PDB entry 4NX0 | X-ray diffraction, 2.28 A resolution | chains A and C of the 4 polymer chains in the assembly

Chain A (and C):
Molecule: Abp, a GH27 beta-L-arabinopyranosidase
Organism: Geobacillus stearothermophilus
Notes: chain C of this document is another copy of the same molecule, construct and numbering; everything in this record applies to it too
Sequence (448 residues; row label = number of the first residue in the row):
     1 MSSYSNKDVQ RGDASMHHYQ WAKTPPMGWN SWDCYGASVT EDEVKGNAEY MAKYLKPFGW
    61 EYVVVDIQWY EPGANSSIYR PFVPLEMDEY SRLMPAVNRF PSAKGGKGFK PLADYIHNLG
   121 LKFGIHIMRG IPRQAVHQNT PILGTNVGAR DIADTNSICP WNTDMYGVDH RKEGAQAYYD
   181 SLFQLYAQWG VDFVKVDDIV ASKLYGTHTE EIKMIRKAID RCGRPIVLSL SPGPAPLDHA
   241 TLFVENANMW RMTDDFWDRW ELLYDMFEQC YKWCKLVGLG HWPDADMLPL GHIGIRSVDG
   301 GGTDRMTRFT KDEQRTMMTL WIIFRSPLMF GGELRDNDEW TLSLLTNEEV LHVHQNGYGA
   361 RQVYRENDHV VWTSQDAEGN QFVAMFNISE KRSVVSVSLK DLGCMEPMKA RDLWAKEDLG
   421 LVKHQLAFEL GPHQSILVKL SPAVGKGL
Disordered / not traced: 1-14, 445-448 (chain C: 1-13, 445-448)

How chain A and chain C interact:
Residue-residue contacts - 34 pairs, chain A then chain C:
  P81(A) with R150(C); T155(C)
  F82(A) with V136(C), hydrophobic; R150(C), hydrogen bond (backbone-side chain); D154(C); T155(C); Y166(C), hydrophobic
  R133(A) with Y166(C), hydrogen bond
  V136(A) with F82(C), hydrophobic
  H137(A) with F82(C); H137(C)
  R150(A) with P81(C); F82(C), hydrogen bond (side chain-backbone); V83(C); P84(C)
  A153(A) with F82(C), hydrophobic
  D154(A) with F82(C)
  T155(A) with P81(C); F82(C); T163(C)
  N156(A) with I158(C); P160(C); L204(C)
  I158(A) with N156(C); Y205(C)
  P160(A) with N156(C)
  T163(A) with T155(C)
  Y166(A) with F82(C), hydrophobic; R133(C), hydrogen bond; Y166(C)
  L204(A) with N156(C); Y205(C)
  Y205(A) with I158(C); L204(C)
Interface residues without a listed pair, chain A (17 interface residues in all): V83
Interface residues without a listed pair, chain C (18 interface residues in all): A153

In short:
17 residues of chain A and 18 residues of chain C are in contact; the contacts include 4 hydrogen bonds. Among
the polar pairs are F82(A)-R150(C) and R133(A)-Y166(C).
Chain A and chain C are both Abp, a GH27 beta-L-arabinopyranosidase (Geobacillus stearothermophilus); the
structure, Crystal structure of Abp-WT, a GH27-b-L-arabinopyranosidase from Geobacillus stearothermophilus,
was determined by X-ray diffraction, deposited together with 4NXK and 4NZF.
